PDB entry 5GUB | X-ray diffraction, 1.78 A resolution | chain A

# Chain A
Name: Extracellular solute-binding protein family 1
Organism: Streptobacillus moniliformis strain DSM 12112
UniProtKB: D1AWE0 (D1AWE0_STRM9); residue numbers follow UniProt; this construct covers 19-500
Chain sequence (483 residues; numbered 18 to 500; the number before each row is that of its first residue):
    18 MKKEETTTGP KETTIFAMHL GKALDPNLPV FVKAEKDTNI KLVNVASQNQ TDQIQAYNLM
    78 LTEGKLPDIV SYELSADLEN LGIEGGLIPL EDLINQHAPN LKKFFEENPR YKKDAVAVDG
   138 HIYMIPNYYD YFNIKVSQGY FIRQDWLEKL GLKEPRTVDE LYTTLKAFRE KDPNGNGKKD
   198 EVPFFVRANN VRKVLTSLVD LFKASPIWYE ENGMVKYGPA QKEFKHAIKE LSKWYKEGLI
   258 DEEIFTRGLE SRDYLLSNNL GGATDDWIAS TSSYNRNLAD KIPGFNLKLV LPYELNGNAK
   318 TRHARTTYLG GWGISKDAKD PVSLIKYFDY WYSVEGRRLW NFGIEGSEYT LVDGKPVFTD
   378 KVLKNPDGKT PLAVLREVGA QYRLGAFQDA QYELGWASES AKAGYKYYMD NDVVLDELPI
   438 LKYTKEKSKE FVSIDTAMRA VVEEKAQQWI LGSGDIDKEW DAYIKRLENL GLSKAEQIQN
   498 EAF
Unresolved in the structure: 18-26
Construct notes: expression tag (18)
Ion coordination: Ca2+: Asp189, Asn191, Asn193, Lys195, Asp197, Glu198
Reported in the primary citation:
  - binding site for 4,5-dehydro-D-glucuronic acid: Trp284, Ser287, Leu389, Gln405, Tyr409, Glu410
  - binding site for 2-acetamido-2-deoxy-beta-D-galactopyranose: His36, Tyr146, Lys210, Trp284, Leu326, Arg393

# Summary
Asp189, Asn191, Asn193, Lys195, Asp197 and Glu198 coordinate Ca2+. The paper reports a binding site for
4,5-dehydro-D-glucuronic acid at Trp284, Ser287 and Leu389 among others; a binding site for
2-acetamido-2-deoxy-beta-D-galactopyranose at His36, Tyr146 and Lys210 among others.
Chain A is Extracellular solute-binding protein family 1 (Streptobacillus moniliformis strain DSM 12112); the
structure, Crystal structure of solute-binding protein complexed with sulfate group-free unsaturated
chondroitin disaccharide, was determined by X-ray diffraction (same publication as 5GX6, 5GX7 and 5GX8).
